PDB entry 7R08 | X-ray diffraction, 3.10 A resolution | chains A and D of the 3 polymer chains in the assembly

# Chain A (and D)
Protein: Reverse transcriptase
From: Escherichia phage P2
Notes: chain D of this document is another copy of the same molecule, construct and numbering; everything in this record applies to it too
Reference sequence: Q2P9X6 (Q2P9X6_BPP2); residues 1-541 here = UniProt positions 1-541
Sequence (541 residues; row label = number of the first residue in the row):
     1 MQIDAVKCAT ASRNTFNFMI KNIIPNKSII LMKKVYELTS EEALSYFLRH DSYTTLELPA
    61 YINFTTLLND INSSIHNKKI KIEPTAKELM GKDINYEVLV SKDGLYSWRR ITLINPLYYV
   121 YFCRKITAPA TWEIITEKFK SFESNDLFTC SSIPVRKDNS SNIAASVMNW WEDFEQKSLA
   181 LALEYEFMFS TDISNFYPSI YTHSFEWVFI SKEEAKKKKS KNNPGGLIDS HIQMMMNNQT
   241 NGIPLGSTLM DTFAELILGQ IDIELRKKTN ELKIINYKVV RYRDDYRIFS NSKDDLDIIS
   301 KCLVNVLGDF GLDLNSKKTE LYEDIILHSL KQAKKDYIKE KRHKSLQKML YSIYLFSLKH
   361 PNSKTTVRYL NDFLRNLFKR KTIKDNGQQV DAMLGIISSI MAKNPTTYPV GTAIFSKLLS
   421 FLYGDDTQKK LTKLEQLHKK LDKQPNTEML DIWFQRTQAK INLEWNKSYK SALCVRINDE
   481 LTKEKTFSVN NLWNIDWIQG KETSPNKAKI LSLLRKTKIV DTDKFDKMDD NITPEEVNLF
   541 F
Not modelled in the structure: 1-31, 158-169, 214-222, 466-467 (chain D: 1-31, 159-169, 214-221, 239-241, 464-469, 485-486, 541)
From the paper describing this entry:
  - mutagenesis - Y46F: unchanged catalytic activity
  - mutagenesis - Y61F: abolished catalytic activity
  - catalytic residues: Y61

# Chain A / chain D interface
Contacting residue pairs (40; chain A residue first):
  W170(A) - Q389(D)
  W171(A) - Q347(D)
  W171(A) - K348(D)
  Q176(A) - Q347(D)  hydrogen bond
  Q176(A) - Q388(D)
  Q176(A) - Q389(D)
  Q176(A) - A392(D)
  L179(A) - Q347(D)
  L179(A) - A392(D)  hydrophobic
  L179(A) - G395(D)
  A180(A) - D391(D)
  A180(A) - A392(D)  hydrophobic
  A182(A) - G395(D)
  A182(A) - S399(D)
  A182(A) - K440(D)  hydrogen bond (backbone-side chain)
  L183(A) - S398(D)
  L183(A) - K433(D)
  L183(A) - Q436(D)
  L183(A) - L437(D)  hydrophobic
  L183(A) - K440(D)
  E184(A) - Q436(D)
  Y185(A) - K440(D)
  E186(A) - K440(D)
  E186(A) - K443(D)  salt bridge
  N291(A) - K443(D)  hydrogen bond
  D324(A) - Y354(D)
  D324(A) - L358(D)
  I326(A) - Y351(D)  hydrogen bond (backbone-side chain)
  I326(A) - Y354(D)  hydrophobic
  I326(A) - G395(D)
  I326(A) - I396(D)  hydrophobic
  I326(A) - S399(D)
  L327(A) - Y351(D)  hydrogen bond (backbone-side chain)
  L327(A) - Y354(D)
  L327(A) - L358(D)  hydrophobic
  K335(A) - Y351(D)
  I338(A) - K341(D)  hydrogen bond (backbone-side chain)
  I338(A) - H343(D)  hydrogen bond (backbone-side chain)
  I338(A) - K348(D)
  E340(A) - K341(D)  hydrogen bond (backbone-side chain)
Other interface residues (no listed pair), chain A (19 interface residues in all): L330, K339
Other interface residues (no listed pair), chain D (23 interface residues in all): S352, K403, F415

# Summary
The interface between chain A and chain D involves 19 residues on one side and 23 on the other, with 8
hydrogen bonds and 1 salt bridge. Polar pairs include E186(A)-K443(D), Q176(A)-Q347(D) and A182(A)-K440(D).
The paper reports the catalytic residue Y61(A); Y61F of chain A abolishes catalytic activity.
Both chains are Reverse transcriptase (Escherichia phage P2). Entry 7R08 (Abortive infection DNA polymerase
Abi-P2) was determined by X-ray diffraction (same publication as 7R06, 7R07 and 7Z0Z).
